PDB entry 3QEU | X-ray diffraction, 2.09 A resolution | chains D and E

# Chain D
Name: DMF5 alpha chain
Source organism: Homo sapiens
Amino-acid sequence (202 residues; each row starts with the number of its first residue; numbering starts at 0):
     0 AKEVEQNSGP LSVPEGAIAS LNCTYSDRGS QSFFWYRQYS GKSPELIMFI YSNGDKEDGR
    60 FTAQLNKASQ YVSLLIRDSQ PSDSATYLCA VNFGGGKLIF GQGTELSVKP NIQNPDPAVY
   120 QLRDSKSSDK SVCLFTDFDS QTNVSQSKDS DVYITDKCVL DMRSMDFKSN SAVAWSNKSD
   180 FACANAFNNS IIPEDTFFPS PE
Disulfides: C22-C88, C132-C182
Metal / ion sites: lithium ion near D138 (its only coordinating residue here)

# Chain E
Name: DMF5 beta chain
Source organism: Homo sapiens
Amino-acid sequence (243 residues; numbered 3 to 245; the number before each row is that of its first residue):
     3 MIAGITQAPT SQILAAGRRM TLRCTQDMRH NAMYWYRQDL GLGLRLIHYS NTAGTTGKGE
    63 VPDGYSVSRA NTDDFPLTLA SAVPSQTSVY FCASSLSFGT EAFFGQGTRL TVVEDLNKVF
   123 PPEVAVFEPS EAEISHTQKA TLVCLATGFY PDHVELSWWV NGKEVHSGVC TDPQPLKEQP
   183 ALNDSRYALS SRLRVSATFW QDPRNHFRCQ VQFYGLSEND EWTQDRAKPV TQIVSAEAWG
   243 RAD
Disulfides: C26-C94, C146-C211

# How chain D and chain E interact
Pairs across the interface - 101 pairs, chain D then chain E:
  A0(D) - E62(E)  hydrogen bond (backbone-side chain)
  Q30(D) - F100(E)
  F33(D) - G101(E)
  Y35(D) - A104(E)  hydrogen bond (side chain-backbone)
  Y35(D) - F106(E)  hydrophobic
  Q37(D) - Q40(E)  hydrogen bond
  Q37(D) - F93(E)
  S39(D) - P175(E)
  K41(D) - F93(E)
  S42(D) - F93(E)
  S42(D) - G107(E)  hydrogen bond (side chain-backbone)
  S42(D) - Q108(E)
  P43(D) - F106(E)
  L45(D) - E103(E)
  N91(D) - F100(E)
  N91(D) - G101(E)
  F92(D) - F100(E)
  G94(D) - Y51(E)  hydrogen bond (backbone-side chain)
  G95(D) - Y36(E)
  G95(D) - Y51(E)
  G95(D) - F100(E)
  K96(D) - L48(E)
  K96(D) - Y51(E)
  K96(D) - K60(E)  hydrogen bond (side chain-backbone)
  L97(D) - Y36(E)  hydrophobic
  L97(D) - Y38(E)  hydrogen bond (backbone-side chain)
  L97(D) - A104(E)  hydrophobic
  I98(D) - L48(E)  hydrophobic
  I98(D) - E62(E)
  F99(D) - Y38(E)
  F99(D) - L46(E)  hydrophobic
  F99(D) - F106(E)  hydrophobic
  Q101(D) - L44(E)
  Q101(D) - G45(E)
  D115(D) - H138(E)  salt bridge
  Y119(D) - S132(E)
  Y119(D) - A134(E)
  Y119(D) - E135(E)
  Y119(D) - H138(E)
  Y119(D) - T139(E)
  Q120(D) - S132(E)
  L121(D) - F129(E)
  L121(D) - E130(E)
  L121(D) - S132(E)
  L121(D) - T143(E)
  L121(D) - V145(E)  hydrophobic
  R122(D) - F129(E)
  R122(D) - E130(E)  hydrogen bond (backbone-backbone)
  R122(D) - R243(E)
  D123(D) - V128(E)
  D123(D) - F129(E)
  S124(D) - V128(E)  hydrogen bond (backbone-backbone)
  S124(D) - E130(E)
  S124(D) - E239(E)  hydrogen bond (side chain-backbone)
  S124(D) - A240(E)
  K129(D) - A127(E)
  K129(D) - F129(E)
  S130(D) - F129(E)
  V131(D) - F129(E)  hydrophobic
  V131(D) - L147(E)  hydrophobic
  L133(D) - T143(E)
  T135(D) - R196(E)
  D136(D) - T139(E)
  D136(D) - R196(E)  salt bridge
  S149(D) - E180(E)
  D150(D) - Q181(E)
  Y152(D) - L178(E)  hydrophobic
  Y152(D) - E180(E)
  I153(D) - L178(E)
  T154(D) - D174(E)
  T154(D) - S192(E)
  T154(D) - R194(E)
  D155(D) - R194(E)  hydrogen bond (backbone-side chain)
  C157(D) - C172(E)  disulfide
  C157(D) - R194(E)  hydrogen bond
  V158(D) - C172(E)
  L159(D) - G170(E)
  L159(D) - V171(E)
  L159(D) - C172(E)
  L159(D) - R196(E)
  D160(D) - S169(E)  hydrogen bond (backbone-side chain)
  D160(D) - G170(E)  hydrogen bond (backbone-backbone)
  M161(D) - K141(E)
  M161(D) - S169(E)
  M161(D) - R196(E)
  M161(D) - V197(E)
  M161(D) - S198(E)
  R162(D) - S169(E)  hydrogen bond (backbone-side chain)
  M164(D) - S198(E)
  F166(D) - K141(E)
  F166(D) - R196(E)
  S168(D) - R196(E)  hydrogen bond
  S170(D) - R194(E)  hydrogen bond
  A171(D) - R194(E)
  V172(D) - S192(E)
  V172(D) - R194(E)
  W174(D) - L147(E)  hydrophobic
  W174(D) - L178(E)  hydrophobic
  W174(D) - A190(E)  hydrophobic
  F196(D) - H138(E)
  P198(D) - A134(E)  hydrophobic
Also at the interface, not in a pair above, chain D (57 interface residues in all): K1, L87, G93, G100
Also at the interface, not in a pair above, chain E (58 interface residues in all): G43, R47, G61, T102, P131, T149, H168, T173, K179
Cross-chain cystine bridges: C157(D)-C172(E)

# Summary
Chain D and chain E form an interface of 57 and 58 residues respectively, with 1 disulfide bond, 17 hydrogen
bonds and 2 salt bridges. Polar contacts include D115(D)-H138(E), D136(D)-R196(E) and A0(D)-E62(E).
Here chain D is DMF5 alpha chain and chain E is DMF5 beta chain, both from Homo sapiens. Entry 3QEU (The
crystal structure of TCR DMF5) was determined by X-ray diffraction together with 3QDM and 3QEQ from the same
study.
